PDB entry 7D4M | X-ray diffraction, 1.79 A resolution | chains A and B

Chain A (and B):
Protein: Flavin-containing monooxygenase FMO
From: Candidatus Pelagibacter sp. HTCC7211
Notes: chain B of this document is another copy of the same molecule, construct and numbering; everything in this record applies to it too
UniProtKB: B6BQB2 (B6BQB2_9PROT); numbering as in UniProt (aligned over 1-444)
Amino-acid sequence (464 residues; row label = number of the first residue in the row; numbers below 1 keep their minus sign (Met-19 is residue -19)):
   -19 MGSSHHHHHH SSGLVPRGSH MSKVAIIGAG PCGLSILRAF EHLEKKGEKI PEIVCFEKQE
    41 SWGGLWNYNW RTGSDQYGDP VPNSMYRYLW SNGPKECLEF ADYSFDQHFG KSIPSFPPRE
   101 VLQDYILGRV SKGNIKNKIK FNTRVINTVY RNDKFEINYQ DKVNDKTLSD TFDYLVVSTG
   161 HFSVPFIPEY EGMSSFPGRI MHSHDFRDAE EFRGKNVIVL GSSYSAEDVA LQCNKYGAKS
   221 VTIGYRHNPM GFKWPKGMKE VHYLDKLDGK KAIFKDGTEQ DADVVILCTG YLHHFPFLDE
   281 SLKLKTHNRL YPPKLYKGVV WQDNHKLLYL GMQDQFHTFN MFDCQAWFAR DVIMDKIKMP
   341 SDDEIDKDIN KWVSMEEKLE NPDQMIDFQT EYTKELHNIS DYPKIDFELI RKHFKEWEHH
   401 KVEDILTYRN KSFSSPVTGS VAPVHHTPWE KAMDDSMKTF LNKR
Disordered / not traced: -19 to 0 (chain B: -19 to 0, 443-444)
Construct notes: expression tag (-19 to 0)
UniProt features mapped onto this chain:
  - binding site (FAD): Cys12, Glu37, Gln39, Leu45, Trp46, Asn72, Val125, Gln315, Thr318
  - binding site (NADP(+)): Trp70, Asn72, Tyr170, Ser202, Ser203, Ser205, Arg226, His227, Asn288, Arg409
  - mutagenesis: Glu37 (E37A: Retains 15% of wild-type activity with DMS as substrate), Trp46 (W46A: Retains 10% of wild-type activity with DMS as substrate), Trp70 (W70A: Loss of activity), Asn72 (N72A: Retains 40% of wild-type activity with DMS as substrate), Tyr170 (Y170A: Retains 5% of wild-type activity with DMS as substrate; Y170F: Retains 10% of wild-type activity with DMS as substrate), Ser203 (S203A: Retains 20% of wild-type activity with DMS as substrate), Arg226 (R226A: Retains 20% of wild-type activity with DMS as substrate), His227 (H227A: Retains 60% of wild-type activity with DMS as substrate), Asn288 (N288A: Retains 30% of wild-type activity with DMS as substrate), Asp314 (D314A: Retains 45% of wild-type activity with DMS as substrate; D314E: Increases wild-type activity with DMS as substrate), Gln315 (Q315A: Retains 5% of wild-type activity with DMS as substrate), Thr318 (T318A: Retains 5% of wild-type activity with DMS as substrate), 1 further mutagenesis entry in UniProt
Small-molecule neighbours:
  - FAD (flavin-adenine dinucleotide): Ile7, Gly8, Ala9, Gly10, Pro11, Cys12, Gly13, Phe36, Glu37, Lys38, Gln39, Gly44, Leu45, Trp46, Pro62, Ser64, Met65, Tyr66, Leu69, Trp70, Ser71, Asn72, Leu78, Thr123, Arg124, Val125, Ser158, Thr159, Gly160, Phe162, Ser163, Phe277, Gln315, Thr318, Phe319, Phe322
  - NADP (NAP; NADP nicotinamide-adenine-dinucleotide phosphate): Tyr66, Leu69, Trp70, Ser71, Asn72, Phe162, Phe166, Pro168, Tyr170, Leu200, Gly201, Ser202, Ser203, Tyr204, Ser205, Ala206, Asp208, Arg226, His227, Cys268, Thr269, Gly270, Tyr271, Asn288, Gln315, Arg409
Reported in the primary citation:
  - mutagenesis - N72A, S203A, R226A, H227A, N288A, D314A, R409A: decreased binding to NADPH
  - mutagenesis - D314A: decreased catalytic activity
  - mutagenesis - D314E: unchanged catalytic activity on NADPH

Chain A / chain B interface:
Residue-residue contacts (61):
  Tyr48(A) - Ser174(B)
  Trp50(A) - Ile167(B)  hydrophobic
  Trp50(A) - Pro168(B)
  Trp50(A) - Glu169(B)  hydrogen bond
  Trp50(A) - Met173(B)  hydrophobic
  Trp50(A) - Ser174(B)
  Trp50(A) - Ile180(B)  hydrophobic
  Arg51(A) - Ile167(B)  hydrogen bond (side chain-backbone)
  Arg51(A) - Glu169(B)
  Ser54(A) - Pro165(B)
  Ser54(A) - Ile167(B)
  Asp55(A) - Pro165(B)
  Gln56(A) - Phe166(B)
  Gln56(A) - Ile167(B)
  Gln56(A) - Leu272(B)
  Tyr57(A) - Leu272(B)
  Tyr57(A) - His274(B)
  Gly58(A) - Val164(B)
  Gly58(A) - Leu272(B)
  Gly58(A) - His274(B)
  Arg67(A) - Ser174(B)
  Asn127(A) - Asn127(B)
  Asp145(A) - Glu280(B)
  Asp145(A) - Lys285(B)  hydrogen bond (backbone-side chain)
  Lys146(A) - Glu280(B)
  Thr147(A) - Glu280(B)  hydrogen bond (backbone-side chain)
  Val164(A) - Gly58(B)
  Pro165(A) - Ser54(B)
  Pro165(A) - Asp55(B)
  Phe166(A) - Gln56(B)
  Ile167(A) - Trp50(B)  hydrophobic
  Ile167(A) - Arg51(B)  hydrogen bond (backbone-side chain)
  Ile167(A) - Ser54(B)
  Ile167(A) - Gln56(B)
  Glu169(A) - Trp50(B)  hydrogen bond
  Glu169(A) - Arg51(B)
  Met173(A) - Trp50(B)  hydrophobic
  Ser174(A) - Tyr48(B)
  Ser174(A) - Trp50(B)
  Ser174(A) - Arg67(B)
  Ser175(A) - Arg67(B)  hydrogen bond (backbone-side chain)
  Phe176(A) - Arg67(B)
  Pro177(A) - Arg67(B)
  Pro177(A) - Asp188(B)
  Pro177(A) - Glu190(B)
  Pro177(A) - Glu191(B)
  Arg179(A) - Arg179(B)
  Arg179(A) - Glu191(B)
  Ile180(A) - Trp50(B)  hydrophobic
  Asp188(A) - Phe176(B)
  Asp188(A) - Pro177(B)
  Glu190(A) - Pro177(B)
  Glu191(A) - Arg179(B)
  Leu272(A) - Gln56(B)
  Leu272(A) - Tyr57(B)
  Leu272(A) - Gly58(B)
  His274(A) - Tyr57(B)
  His274(A) - Gly58(B)
  Glu280(A) - Lys146(B)
  Glu280(A) - Thr147(B)  hydrogen bond (side chain-backbone)
  Lys285(A) - Asp145(B)  hydrogen bond (side chain-backbone)
Other interface residues (no listed pair), chain A (36 interface residues in all): Thr52, Gly53, Pro168, Lys195
Other interface residues (no listed pair), chain B (37 interface residues in all): Thr52, Gly53, Ser175, Gly178, Lys195

Summary:
36 residues of chain A and 37 residues of chain B are in contact, with 9 hydrogen bonds. Among the polar pairs
are Trp50(A)-Glu169(B), Arg51(A)-Ile167(B) and Asp145(A)-Lys285(B). The paper reports that N72A, S203A and
R226A of chain A, among others, reduce binding to NADPH; D314A of chain A reduces catalytic activity; 8
substitutions were tested in all.
Both chains are Flavin-containing monooxygenase FMO (Candidatus Pelagibacter sp. HTCC7211). Entry 7D4M
(Crystal structure of Tmm from strain HTCC7211 soaked with DMS for 5 min) was determined by X-ray diffraction
(same publication as 7D4K and 7D4N).
